3PX9 - chain X; structure by X-ray diffraction, 1.89 A resolution.

== Chain X ==
Name: Preproricin
From: Ricinus communis
UniProtKB: D6MWP9 (D6MWP9_RICCO); residues 4-261 here correspond to UniProt positions 18-275 (UniProt number = residue number + 14)
Amino-acid sequence (258 residues; numbered 4 to 261; the number before each row is that of its first residue):
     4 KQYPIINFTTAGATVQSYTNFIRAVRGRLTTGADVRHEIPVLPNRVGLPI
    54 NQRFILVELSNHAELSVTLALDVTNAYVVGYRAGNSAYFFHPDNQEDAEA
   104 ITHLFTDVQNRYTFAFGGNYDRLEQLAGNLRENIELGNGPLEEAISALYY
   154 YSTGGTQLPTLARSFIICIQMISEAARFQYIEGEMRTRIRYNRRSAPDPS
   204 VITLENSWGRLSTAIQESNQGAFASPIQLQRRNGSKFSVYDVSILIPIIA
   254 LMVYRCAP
Residues lining bound ligands: JP3 (2-amino-N-(furan-2-ylmethyl)-4-oxo-3,4-dihydropteridine-7-carboxamide): Ala79, Tyr80, Val81, Phe93, Gly121, Asn122, Tyr123, Ile172, Ser176, Glu177, Arg180, Glu208, Asn209
Reported in the primary citation:
  - binding site for JP3: Tyr80, Val81, Gly121, Arg180

== In short ==
Ligands of chain X: compound JP3. The paper reports a binding site for JP3 at Tyr80, Val81 and Gly121 among
others.
Chain X is Preproricin (Ricinus communis); the structure, RTA in complex with
N-(furanylmethyl)-7-carbamoyl-pterin, was determined by X-ray diffraction together with 3PX8 from the same
study.
